Entry 8QU9 (electron microscopy, 2.88 A resolution); this record covers chains A and B.

Chain A:
Name: Ferritin heavy chain
From: Homo sapiens
UniProtKB: P02794 (FRIH_HUMAN); residues 6-183 here = UniProt positions 6-183
Sequence (178 residues; row label = number of the first residue in the row):
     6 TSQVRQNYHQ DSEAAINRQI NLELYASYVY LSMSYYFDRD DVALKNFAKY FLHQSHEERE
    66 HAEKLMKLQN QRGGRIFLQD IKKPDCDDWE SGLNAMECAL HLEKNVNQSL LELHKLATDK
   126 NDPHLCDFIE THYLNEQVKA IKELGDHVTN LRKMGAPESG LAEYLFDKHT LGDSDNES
Disordered / not traced: 178-183
Ion coordination: Fe ion site 1: Glu28, His66; Fe ion site 2: Glu63, Glu108
Curated features (UniProtKB/Swiss-Prot):
  - binding site (Fe cation): Glu28, Glu63, His66, Glu108, Gln142
  - site: Arg23 (Essential for association with cargo receptor NCOA4)
  - modified residue (Phosphoserine): Ser179, Ser183
Reported in the primary citation:
  - post-translational modification sites: Ser114 (citing earlier work)
  - mutagenesis - S114D: unchanged binding to NCOA4 (Nuclear Receptor Coactivator 4) (chain B)
  - mutagenesis - S114E: abolished binding to NCOA4 (Nuclear Receptor Coactivator 4) (chain B)
  - mutagenesis - S114D, S114E: decreased co-localization with NCOA4 (Nuclear Receptor Coactivator 4) (chain B)

Chain B:
Name: NCOA4 (Nuclear Receptor Coactivator 4)
From: Homo sapiens
Sequence (16 residues; row label = number of the first residue in the row):
   484 DSFQVIKNSP LSEWLI

How chain A and chain B interact:
Residue-residue contacts (35):
  Gln15(A) - Leu498(B)
  Asp16(A) - Leu494(B)
  Glu18(A) - Leu498(B)
  Ala19(A) - Leu494(B)
  Ala19(A) - Trp497(B)
  Ala19(A) - Leu498(B)  hydrophobic
  Ala20(A) - Leu494(B)
  Asn22(A) - Trp497(B)  hydrogen bond (side chain-backbone)
  Arg23(A) - Ile489(B)
  Arg23(A) - Lys490(B)  hydrogen bond (side chain-backbone)
  Arg23(A) - Ser492(B)  hydrogen bond (side chain-backbone)
  Arg23(A) - Trp497(B)
  Asn26(A) - Ile489(B)
  Asn26(A) - Trp497(B)
  Leu27(A) - Phe486(B)  hydrophobic
  Leu27(A) - Ile489(B)  hydrophobic
  Tyr30(A) - Ser485(B)  hydrogen bond
  Tyr30(A) - Phe486(B)  hydrophobic
  Arg80(A) - Ile499(B)
  Ile81(A) - Ile499(B)
  Phe82(A) - Glu496(B)
  Phe82(A) - Trp497(B)
  Phe82(A) - Ile499(B)  hydrophobic
  Gln84(A) - Glu496(B)  hydrogen bond (side chain-backbone)
  Gln84(A) - Trp497(B)
  Lys87(A) - Ser485(B)
  Lys87(A) - Val488(B)
  Asp90(A) - Asp484(B)  hydrogen bond (side chain-backbone)
  Asp90(A) - Ser485(B)  hydrogen bond (side chain-backbone)
  Leu107(A) - Phe486(B)  hydrophobic
  Asn110(A) - Phe486(B)
  Asn110(A) - Gln487(B)
  Val111(A) - Phe486(B)
  Gln113(A) - Lys490(B)
  Glu117(A) - Lys490(B)  salt bridge
Interface residues without a listed pair, chain A (23 interface residues in all): Lys88, Ser114
Interface residues without a listed pair, chain B (14 interface residues in all): Pro493
The authors on this interface:
  - specific contacts: Asn22(A)-Trp497(B) (hydrogen bond), Arg23(A)-Ser492(B) (hydrogen bond), Arg23(A)-Trp497(B), Arg23(A)-Ile489(B), Leu27(A)-Ile489(B), Leu27(A)-Phe486(B), Arg80(A)-Ile499(B) (hydrophobic contact), Phe82(A)-Trp497(B) (hydrophobic contact), Phe82(A)-Ile499(B) (hydrophobic contact), Lys87(A)-Ile489(B), Asp90(A)-Ser485(B) (hydrogen bond), Val111(A)-Phe486(B)
  - interface residues, chain A: Tyr30(A)
  - hot spots on chain A (mutagenesis) - A19Y: abolished binding to NCOA4 (Nuclear Receptor Coactivator 4) (chain B)
  - hot spots on chain A (mutagenesis) - R23I: decreased binding to NCOA4 (Nuclear Receptor Coactivator 4) (chain B)
  - hot spots on chain A (mutagenesis) - A19Y, R23A: abolished co-localization with NCOA4 (Nuclear Receptor Coactivator 4) (chain B)
  - hot spots on chain A (mutagenesis) - R23I, R23L: decreased co-localization with NCOA4 (Nuclear Receptor Coactivator 4) (chain B)

Summary:
The interface between chain A and chain B involves 23 residues on one side and 14 on the other, with 7
hydrogen bonds and 1 salt bridge. Among the polar pairs are Glu117(A)-Lys490(B), Asn22(A)-Trp497(B) and
Arg23(A)-Lys490(B). The authors report hydrogen bonds between Asn22(A) and Trp497(B), Arg23(A) and Ser492(B)
and Asp90(A) and Ser485(B); contacts between Arg23(A) and Trp497(B), Arg23(A) and Ile489(B) and Leu27(A) and
Ile489(B) among others; hydrophobic contacts between Arg80(A) and Ile499(B), Phe82(A) and Trp497(B) and
Phe82(A) and Ile499(B). The paper reports that S114D, S114E and R23I of chain A, among others, reduce
co-localization with NCOA4 (Nuclear Receptor Coactivator 4) (chain B); the interface residue Tyr30(A); 6
substitutions were tested in all.
Chain A is Ferritin heavy chain and chain B is NCOA4 (Nuclear Receptor Coactivator 4), both from Homo sapiens;
the structure, Structure of the NCOA4 (Nuclear Receptor Coactivator 4)-FTH1 (H-Ferritin) complex, was
determined by electron microscopy.
